Entry 9G9L (electron microscopy, 4.63 A resolution (low resolution: residue-level contacts below are approximate; hydrogen-bond / salt-bridge calls are withheld)); this record covers chains A and F of the 7 polymer chains in the assembly.

Chain A:
Name: DNA-dependent protein kinase catalytic subunit
Organism: Homo sapiens
Notes: EC 2.7.11.1
Reference sequence: P78527 (PRKDC_HUMAN); numbering as in UniProt (aligned over 1-4128)
Sequence (4128 residues; row label = number of the first residue in the row):
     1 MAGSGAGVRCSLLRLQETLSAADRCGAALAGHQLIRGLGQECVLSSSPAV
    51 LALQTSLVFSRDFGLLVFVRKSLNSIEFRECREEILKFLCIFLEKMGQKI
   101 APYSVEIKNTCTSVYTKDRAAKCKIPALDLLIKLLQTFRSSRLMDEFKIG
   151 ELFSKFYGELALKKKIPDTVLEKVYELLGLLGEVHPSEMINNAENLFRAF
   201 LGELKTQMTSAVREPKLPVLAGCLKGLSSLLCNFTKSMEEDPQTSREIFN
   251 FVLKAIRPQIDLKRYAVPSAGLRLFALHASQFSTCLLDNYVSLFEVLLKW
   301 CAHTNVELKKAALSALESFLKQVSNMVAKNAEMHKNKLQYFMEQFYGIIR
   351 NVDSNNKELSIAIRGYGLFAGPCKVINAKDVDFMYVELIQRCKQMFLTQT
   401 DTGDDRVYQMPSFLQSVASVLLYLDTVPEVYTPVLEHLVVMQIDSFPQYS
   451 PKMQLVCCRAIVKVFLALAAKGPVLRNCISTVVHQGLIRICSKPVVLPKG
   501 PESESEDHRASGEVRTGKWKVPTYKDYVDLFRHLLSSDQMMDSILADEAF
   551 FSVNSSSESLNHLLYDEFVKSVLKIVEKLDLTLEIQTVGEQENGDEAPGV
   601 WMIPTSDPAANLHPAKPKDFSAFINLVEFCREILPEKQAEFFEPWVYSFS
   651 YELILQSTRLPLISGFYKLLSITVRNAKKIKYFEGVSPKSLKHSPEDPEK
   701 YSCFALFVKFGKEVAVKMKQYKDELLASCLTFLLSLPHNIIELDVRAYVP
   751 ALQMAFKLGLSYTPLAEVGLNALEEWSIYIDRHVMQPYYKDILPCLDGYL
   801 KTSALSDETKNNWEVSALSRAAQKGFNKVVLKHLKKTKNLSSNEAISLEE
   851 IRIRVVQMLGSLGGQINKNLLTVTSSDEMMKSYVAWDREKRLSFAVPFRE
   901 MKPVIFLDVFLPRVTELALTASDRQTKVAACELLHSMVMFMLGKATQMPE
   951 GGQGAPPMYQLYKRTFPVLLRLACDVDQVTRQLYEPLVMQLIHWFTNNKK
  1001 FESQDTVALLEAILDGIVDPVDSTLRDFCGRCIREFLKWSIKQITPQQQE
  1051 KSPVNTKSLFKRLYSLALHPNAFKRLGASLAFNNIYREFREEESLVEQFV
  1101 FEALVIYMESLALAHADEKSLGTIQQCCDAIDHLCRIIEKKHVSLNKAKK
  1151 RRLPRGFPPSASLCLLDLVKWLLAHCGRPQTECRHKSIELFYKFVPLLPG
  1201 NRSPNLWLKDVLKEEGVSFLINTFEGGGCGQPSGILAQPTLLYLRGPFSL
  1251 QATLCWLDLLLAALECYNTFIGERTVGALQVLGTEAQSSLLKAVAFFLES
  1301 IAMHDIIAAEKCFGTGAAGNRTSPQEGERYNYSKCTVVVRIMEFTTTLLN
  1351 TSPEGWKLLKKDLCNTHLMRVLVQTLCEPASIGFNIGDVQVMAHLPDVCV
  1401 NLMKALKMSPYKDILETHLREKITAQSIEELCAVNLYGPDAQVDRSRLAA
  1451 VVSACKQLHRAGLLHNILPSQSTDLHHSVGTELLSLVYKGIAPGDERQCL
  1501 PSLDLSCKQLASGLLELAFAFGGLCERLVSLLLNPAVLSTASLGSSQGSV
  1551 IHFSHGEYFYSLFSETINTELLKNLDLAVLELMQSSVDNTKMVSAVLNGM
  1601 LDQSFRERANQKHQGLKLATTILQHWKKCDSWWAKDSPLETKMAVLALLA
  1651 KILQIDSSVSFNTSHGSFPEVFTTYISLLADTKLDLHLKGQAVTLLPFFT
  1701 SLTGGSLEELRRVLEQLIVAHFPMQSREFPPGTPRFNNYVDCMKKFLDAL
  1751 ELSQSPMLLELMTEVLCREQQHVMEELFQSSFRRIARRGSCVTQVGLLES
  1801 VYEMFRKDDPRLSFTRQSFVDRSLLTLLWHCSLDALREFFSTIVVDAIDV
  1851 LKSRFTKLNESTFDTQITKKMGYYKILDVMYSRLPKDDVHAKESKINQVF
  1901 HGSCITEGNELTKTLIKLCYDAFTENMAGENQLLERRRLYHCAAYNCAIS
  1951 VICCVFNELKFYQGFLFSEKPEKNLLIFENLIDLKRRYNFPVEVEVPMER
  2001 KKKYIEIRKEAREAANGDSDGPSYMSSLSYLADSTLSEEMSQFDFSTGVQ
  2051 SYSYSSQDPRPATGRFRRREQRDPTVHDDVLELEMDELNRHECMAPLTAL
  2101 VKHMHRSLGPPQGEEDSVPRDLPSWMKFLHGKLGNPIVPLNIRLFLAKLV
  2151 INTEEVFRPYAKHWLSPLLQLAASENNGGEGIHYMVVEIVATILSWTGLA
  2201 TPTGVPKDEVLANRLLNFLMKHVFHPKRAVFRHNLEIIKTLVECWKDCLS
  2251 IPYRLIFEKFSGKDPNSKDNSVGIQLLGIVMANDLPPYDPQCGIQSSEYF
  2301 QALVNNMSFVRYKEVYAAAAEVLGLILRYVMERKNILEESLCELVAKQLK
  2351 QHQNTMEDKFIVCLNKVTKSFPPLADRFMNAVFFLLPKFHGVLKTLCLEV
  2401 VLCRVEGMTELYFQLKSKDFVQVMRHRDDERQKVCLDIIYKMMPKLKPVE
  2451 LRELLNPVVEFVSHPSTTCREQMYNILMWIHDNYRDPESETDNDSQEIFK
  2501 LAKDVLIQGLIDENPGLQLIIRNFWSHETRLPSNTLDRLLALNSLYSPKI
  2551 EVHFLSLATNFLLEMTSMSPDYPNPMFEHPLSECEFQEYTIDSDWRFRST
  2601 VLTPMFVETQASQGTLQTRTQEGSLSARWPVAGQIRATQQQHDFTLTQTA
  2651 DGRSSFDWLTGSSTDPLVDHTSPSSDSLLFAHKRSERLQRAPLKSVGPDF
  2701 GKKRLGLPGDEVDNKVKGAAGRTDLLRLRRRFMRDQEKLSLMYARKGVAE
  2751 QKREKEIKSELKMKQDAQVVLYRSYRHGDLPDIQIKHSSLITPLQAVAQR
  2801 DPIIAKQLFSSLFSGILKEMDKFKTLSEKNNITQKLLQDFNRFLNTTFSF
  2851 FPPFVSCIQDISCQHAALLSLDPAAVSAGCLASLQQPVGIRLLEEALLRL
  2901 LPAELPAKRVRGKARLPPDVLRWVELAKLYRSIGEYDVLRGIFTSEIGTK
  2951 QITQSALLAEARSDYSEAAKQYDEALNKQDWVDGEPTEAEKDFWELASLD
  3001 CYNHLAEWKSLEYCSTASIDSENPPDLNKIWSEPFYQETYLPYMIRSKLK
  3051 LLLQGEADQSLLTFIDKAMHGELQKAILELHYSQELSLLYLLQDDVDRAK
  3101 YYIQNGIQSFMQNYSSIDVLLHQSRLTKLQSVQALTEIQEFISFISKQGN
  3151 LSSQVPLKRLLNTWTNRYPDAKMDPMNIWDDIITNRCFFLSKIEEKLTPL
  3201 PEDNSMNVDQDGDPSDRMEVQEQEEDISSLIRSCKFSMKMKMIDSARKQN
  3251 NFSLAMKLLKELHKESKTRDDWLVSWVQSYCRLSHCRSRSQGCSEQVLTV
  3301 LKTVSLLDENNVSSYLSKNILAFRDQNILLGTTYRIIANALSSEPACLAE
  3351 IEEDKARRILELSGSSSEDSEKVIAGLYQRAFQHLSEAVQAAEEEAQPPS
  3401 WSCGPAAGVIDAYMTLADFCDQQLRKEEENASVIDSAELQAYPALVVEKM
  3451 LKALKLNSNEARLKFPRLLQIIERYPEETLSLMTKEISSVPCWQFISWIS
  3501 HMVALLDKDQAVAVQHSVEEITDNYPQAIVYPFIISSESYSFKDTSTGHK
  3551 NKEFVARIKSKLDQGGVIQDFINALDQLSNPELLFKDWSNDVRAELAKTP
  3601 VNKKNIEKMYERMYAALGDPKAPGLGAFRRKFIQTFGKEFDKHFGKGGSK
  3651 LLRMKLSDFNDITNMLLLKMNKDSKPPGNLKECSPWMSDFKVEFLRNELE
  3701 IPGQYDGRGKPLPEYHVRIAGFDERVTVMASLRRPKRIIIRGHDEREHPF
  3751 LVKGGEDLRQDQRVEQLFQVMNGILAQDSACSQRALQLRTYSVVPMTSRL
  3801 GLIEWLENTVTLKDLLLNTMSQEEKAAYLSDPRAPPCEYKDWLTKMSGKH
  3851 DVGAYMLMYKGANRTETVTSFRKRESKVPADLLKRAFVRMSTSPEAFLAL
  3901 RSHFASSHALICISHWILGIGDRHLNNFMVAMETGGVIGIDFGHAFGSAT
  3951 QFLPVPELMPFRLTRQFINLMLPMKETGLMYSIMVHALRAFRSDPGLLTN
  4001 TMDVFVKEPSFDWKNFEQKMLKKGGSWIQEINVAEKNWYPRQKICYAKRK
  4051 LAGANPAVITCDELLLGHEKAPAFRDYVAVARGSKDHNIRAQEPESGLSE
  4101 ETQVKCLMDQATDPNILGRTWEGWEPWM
Not modelled in the structure: 1-9, 48-49, 499-518, 587-601, 689-696, 805-844, 948-955, 1315-1318, 1541-1548, 1904-1909, 1987-2032, 2050-2084, 2109-2118, 2597-2766, 2903-2915, 3198-3225, 3397-3405, 3430-3438
Swiss-Prot annotation at these positions:
  - region: Leu1503 to Leu1538 (Interaction with C1D), Glu2737 to Gln2765 (May split the end of the DNA molecule, with the two strands separating around the region), Val3728 to Arg3734 (G-loop), Gly3919 to Asn3927 (Catalytic loop), Gly3939 to Thr3964 (Activation loop)
  - site: Asp2020, Gly2021 (Cleavage)
  - modified residue: Lys117 (N6-acetyllysine), Ser511 (Phosphoserine), Ser687 (Phosphoserine), Lys828 (N6-acetyllysine), Ser841 (Phosphoserine), Ser893 (Phosphoserine), Ser1065 (Phosphoserine), Lys1209 (N6-acetyllysine), Lys1970 (N6-acetyllysine), Ser2056 (Phosphoserine), Lys2259 (N6-acetyllysine), Thr2535 (Phosphothreonine), Thr2609 (Phosphothreonine), Ser2612 (Phosphoserine), Thr2638 (Phosphothreonine), Thr2647 (Phosphothreonine), Ser2789 (Phosphoserine), Ser3205 (Phosphoserine), Lys3241 (N6-acetyllysine), Lys3260 (N6-acetyllysine) and 6 more in UniProt
  - natural variant: Lys263 (K263N: In a lung adenocarcinoma sample), Gly500 (G500S: In a metastatic melanoma sample), Arg1136 (R1136H: In a colorectal adenocarcinoma sample), Arg1447 (R1447M: In a lung squamous cell carcinoma sample), Ala1680 (A1680V: In a metastatic melanoma sample), Ser2810 (S2810N: In a metastatic melanoma sample), Gly2941 (G2941A: In a lung neuroendocrine carcinoma sample), Leu3062 (L3062R: In IMD26), Ala3574 (A3574V: In IMD26)
  - mutagenesis: Leu1510 (L1510P: Loss of interaction with C1D), Glu1516 to Leu1517 (Loss of interaction with C1D), Thr2609 (T2609A: Leads to radiation sensitivity and impaired DSB joining. Gives rise to reduced phosphorylation; when associated with A-2612), Ser2612 (S2612A: Reduced phosphorylation; when associated with A-2609), Thr2638 (T2638A: Alleviates phosphorylation, leaves a fully active enzyme with compromised cellular resistance to ionizing radiation without affecting DNA end joining; when associated with A-2647), Thr2647 (T2647A: Alleviates phosphorylation, leaves a fully active enzyme with compromised cellular resistance to ionizing radiation without affecting DNA end joining; when associated with A-2638)

Chain F:
Name: DNA polymerase lambda
Organism: Homo sapiens
Notes: EC 2.7.7.7, 4.2.99.-
Reference sequence: Q9UGP5 (DPOLL_HUMAN); residues 1-575 here = UniProt positions 1-575
Sequence (575 residues; each row starts with the number of its first residue):
     1 MDPRGILKAFPKRQKIHADASSKVLAKIPRREEGEEAEEWLSSLRAHVVR
    51 TGIGRARAELFEKQIVQHGGQLCPAQGPGVTHIVVDEGMDYERALRLLRL
   101 PQLPPGAQLVKSAWLSLCLQERRLVDVAGFSIFIPSRYLDHPQPSKAEQD
   151 ASIPPGTHEALLQTALSPPPPPTRPVSPPQKAKEAPNTQAQPISDDEASD
   201 GEETQVSAADLEALISGHYPTSLEGDCEPSPAPAVLDKWVCAQPSSQKAT
   251 NHNLHITEKLEVLAKAYSVQGDKWRALGYAKAINALKSFHKPVTSYQEAC
   301 SIPGIGKRMAEKIIEILESGHLRKLDHISESVPVLELFSNIWGAGTKTAQ
   351 MWYQQGFRSLEDIRSQASLTTQQAIGLKHYSDFLERMPREEATEIEQTVQ
   401 KAAQAFNSGLLCVACGSYRRGKATCGDVDVLITHPDGRSHRGIFSRLLDS
   451 LRQEGFLTDDLVSQEENGQQQKYLGVCRLPGPGRRHRRLDIIVVPYSEFA
   501 CALLYFTGSAHFNRSMRALAKTKGMSLSEHALSTAVVRNTHGCKVGPGRV
   551 LPTPTEKDVFRLLGLPYREPAERDW
Not modelled in the structure: 1-38, 137-575

Chain A / chain F interface:
Contacting residue pairs (7; chain A residue first):
  Gly150(A) - Phe133(F)
  Glu151(A) - Phe133(F)
  Phe153(A) - Phe133(F)
  Glu188(A) - Gly129(F)
  Glu188(A) - Phe133(F)
  Asn191(A) - Gly129(F)
  Asn191(A) - Phe130(F)
Interface residues without a listed pair, chain A (6 interface residues in all): Ser154
Interface residues without a listed pair, chain F (4 interface residues in all): Gly88

Overview:
6 residues of chain A face 4 of chain F across their interface. From UniProt: 7 mutagenesis sites on chain A.
Here chain A is DNA-dependent protein kinase catalytic subunit and chain F is DNA polymerase lambda, both from
Homo sapiens. Entry 9G9L (DNA-PK + Polymerase lambda) was determined by electron microscopy.
